PDB entry 6ZJL | electron microscopy, 4.30 A resolution (low resolution: residue-level contacts below are approximate; hydrogen-bond / salt-bridge calls are withheld) | chains 6 and 9 of the 15 polymer chains in the assembly

Chain 6:
Name: NADH-quinone oxidoreductase subunit 6
Source organism: Thermus thermophilus
Notes: EC 7.1.1.-
UniProt: Q56218 (NQO6_THET8); residues 1-181 here = UniProt positions 1-181
Amino-acid sequence (181 residues; each row starts with the number of its first residue):
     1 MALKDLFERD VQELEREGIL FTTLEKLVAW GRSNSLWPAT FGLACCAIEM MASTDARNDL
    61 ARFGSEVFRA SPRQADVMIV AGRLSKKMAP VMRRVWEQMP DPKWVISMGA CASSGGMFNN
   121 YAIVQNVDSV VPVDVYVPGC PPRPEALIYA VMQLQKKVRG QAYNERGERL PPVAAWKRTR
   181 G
Disordered / not traced: 1-15
Bound ions: 4Fe-4S cluster Fe: Cys-45, Cys-46, Cys-111, Cys-140
Small-molecule neighbours: 4Fe-4S cluster (SF4): Ala-44, Cys-45, Cys-46, Gly-82, Arg-83, Gly-109, Ala-110, Cys-111, Gly-139, Cys-140, Pro-141
UniProt features mapped onto this chain:
  - binding site ([4Fe-4S] cluster): Cys-45, Cys-46, Cys-111, Cys-140

Chain 9:
Name: NADH-quinone oxidoreductase subunit 9
Source organism: Thermus thermophilus
Notes: EC 7.1.1.-
UniProt: Q56224 (NQO9_THET8); residues 1-182 here = UniProt positions 1-182
Amino-acid sequence (182 residues; row label = number of the first residue in the row):
     1 MTLKALAQSL GITLKYLFSK PVTVPYPDAP VALKPRFHGR HVLTRHPNGL EKCIGCSLCA
    61 AACPAYAIYV EPAENDPENP VSAGERYAKV YEINMLRCIF CGLCEEACPT GAIVLGYDFE
   121 MADYEYSDLV YGKEDMLVDV VGTKPQRREA KRTGKPVKVG YVVPYVRPEL EGFKAPTEGG
   181 KR
Disordered / not traced: 1, 182
Bound ions: 4Fe-4S cluster Fe site 1: Cys-53, Cys-56, Cys-59, Cys-108; 4Fe-4S cluster Fe site 2: Cys-63, Cys-98, Cys-101, Cys-104
Small-molecule neighbours:
  - 4Fe-4S cluster (SF4), molecule 1: His-41, Cys-63, Pro-64, Ala-65, Ala-67, Ile-68, Cys-98, Ile-99, Phe-100, Cys-101, Gly-102, Leu-103, Cys-104
  - 4Fe-4S cluster (SF4), molecule 2: Leu-43, Cys-53, Ile-54, Gly-55, Cys-56, Ser-57, Leu-58, Cys-59, Val-70, Tyr-91, Cys-108, Pro-109, Thr-110, Ala-112, Ile-113
UniProt features mapped onto this chain:
  - binding site ([4Fe-4S] cluster): Cys-53, Cys-56, Ser-57, Cys-59, Cys-63, Cys-98, Ile-99, Cys-101, Cys-104, Cys-108

How chain 6 and chain 9 interact:
Residue-residue contacts (61; chain 6 residue first):
  Ala-56(6) / Val-22(9)
  Ala-56(6) / Thr-23(9)
  Arg-57(6) / Val-22(9)
  Arg-57(6) / Thr-23(9)
  Arg-57(6) / Val-24(9)
  Asp-59(6) / Thr-23(9)
  Asp-59(6) / Val-24(9)
  Asp-59(6) / Pro-25(9)
  Asp-59(6) / Tyr-26(9)
  Arg-62(6) / Thr-23(9)
  Arg-62(6) / Pro-25(9)
  Ala-110(6) / Leu-96(9)
  Ala-110(6) / Arg-97(9)
  Ala-110(6) / Cys-98(9)
  Ser-113(6) / Leu-96(9)
  Ser-114(6) / Leu-96(9)
  Ser-114(6) / Arg-97(9)
  Ser-114(6) / Tyr-126(9)
  Gly-115(6) / Arg-97(9)
  Gly-116(6) / Arg-97(9)
  Met-117(6) / Pro-64(9)
  Met-117(6) / Ile-99(9)
  Asn-119(6) / Arg-97(9)
  Gln-125(6) / Arg-97(9)
  Asp-134(6) / Tyr-124(9)
  Val-135(6) / Tyr-124(9)
  Tyr-136(6) / Leu-96(9)
  Tyr-136(6) / Ala-122(9)
  Tyr-136(6) / Asp-123(9)
  Tyr-136(6) / Tyr-124(9)
  Tyr-136(6) / Tyr-126(9)
  Pro-138(6) / Leu-96(9)
  Pro-138(6) / Met-121(9)
  Gly-139(6) / Phe-100(9)
  Cys-140(6) / Ile-99(9)
  Arg-143(6) / Val-31(9)
  Arg-143(6) / Leu-33(9)
  Arg-143(6) / Phe-37(9)
  Glu-145(6) / Tyr-26(9)
  Glu-145(6) / Phe-119(9)
  Ala-146(6) / Phe-119(9)
  Tyr-149(6) / Glu-120(9)
  Tyr-149(6) / Pro-145(9)
  Gln-153(6) / Ala-122(9)
  Gln-153(6) / Tyr-124(9)
  Gln-153(6) / Pro-145(9)
  Lys-156(6) / Glu-149(9)
  Lys-157(6) / Tyr-124(9)
  Gln-161(6) / Arg-152(9)
  Tyr-163(6) / Arg-152(9)
  Asn-164(6) / Tyr-124(9)
  Asn-164(6) / Asp-128(9)
  Asn-164(6) / Arg-148(9)
  Asn-164(6) / Arg-152(9)
  Glu-165(6) / Asp-128(9)
  Glu-165(6) / Arg-148(9)
  Arg-166(6) / Glu-125(9)
  Arg-166(6) / Asp-128(9)
  Leu-170(6) / Tyr-124(9)
  Leu-170(6) / Glu-125(9)
  Lys-177(6) / Glu-125(9)
Also at the interface, not in a pair above, chain 6 (39 interface residues in all): Asn-58, Phe-118, Asn-126, Val-137, Ile-148, Met-152, Ala-162
Also at the interface, not in a pair above, chain 9 (30 interface residues in all): Pro-27, Met-95, Leu-129

Summary:
The interface between chain 6 and chain 9 involves 39 residues on one side and 30 on the other. Bound to chain
6: 4Fe-4S cluster. Chain 9 binds 4Fe-4S cluster.
Here chain 6 is NADH-quinone oxidoreductase subunit 6 and chain 9 is NADH-quinone oxidoreductase subunit 9,
both from Thermus thermophilus. Entry 6ZJL (Respiratory complex I from Thermus thermophilus, NAD+ dataset,
major state) was determined by electron microscopy together with 6I0D, 6I1P, 6Q8O, 6Q8W, 6Q8X, 6Y11 and 3
further entries from the same study.
